2OOY - chains A and G of the 6 polymer chains in the assembly; structure by X-ray diffraction, 2.88 A resolution.

[Chain A]
Molecule: SNF1-like protein kinase ssp2
Organism: Schizosaccharomyces pombe
Notes: EC 2.7.11.1; fragment: C-terminal domain: Residues 440-576
Reference sequence: O74536 (SNF1_SCHPO); numbering as in UniProt (aligned over 440-576)
Sequence (137 residues; numbered 440 to 576; the number before each row is that of its first residue):
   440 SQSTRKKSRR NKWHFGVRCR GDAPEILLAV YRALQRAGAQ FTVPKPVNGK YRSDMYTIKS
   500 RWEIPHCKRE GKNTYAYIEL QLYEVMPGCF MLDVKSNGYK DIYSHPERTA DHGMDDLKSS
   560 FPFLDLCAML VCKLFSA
Not modelled in the structure: 440-446, 576
Curated features (UniProtKB/Swiss-Prot):
  - modified residue: S442 (Phosphoserine)

[Chain G]
Molecule: Hypothetical protein C1556.08c in chromosome I
Organism: Schizosaccharomyces pombe
Reference sequence: Q10343 (YL28_SCHPO); numbering as in UniProt (aligned over 3-334)
Sequence (333 residues; each row starts with the number of its first residue):
     2 MDVQETQKGA LKEIQAFIRS RTSYDVLPTS FRLIVFDVTL FVKTSLSLLT LNNIVSAPLW
    62 DSEANKFAGL LTMADFVNVI KYYYQSSSFP EAIAEIDKFR LLGLREVERK IGAIPPETIY
   122 VHPMHSLMDA CLAMSKSRAR RIPLIDVDGE TGSEMIVSVL TQYRILKFIS MNCKETAMLR
   182 VPLNQMTIGT WSNLATASME TKVYDVIKML AEKNISAVPI VNSEGTLLNV YESVDVMHLI
   242 QDGDYSNLDL SVGEALLKRP ANFDGVHTCR ATDRLDGIFD AIKHSRVHRL FVVDENLKLE
   302 GILSLADILN YIIYDKTTTP GVPEQTDNFE SAV
Not modelled in the structure: 318-326
Differences from the reference sequence: cloning artifact (2)
Small-molecule neighbours: ATP (adenosine-5'-triphosphate): R139, R141, Q163, G190, T191, N194, L195, A196, K214, N215, I216, S217, A218, P220, R290, I303, S305, L306, A307, D308

[How chain A and chain G interact]
Residue-residue contacts (27; chain A residue first):
  H505(A) with E64(G); A65(G); N66(G); T152(G); S154(G)
  C506(A) with T152(G)
  R508(A) with E64(G), salt bridge
  K511(A) with T152(G), hydrogen bond (side chain-backbone); G153(G)
  Y538(A) with D149(G); E151(G); T152(G)
  K539(A) with E151(G)
  D540(A) with E151(G), hydrogen bond (backbone-side chain)
  L556(A) with D147(G); V148(G); D149(G); M156(G), hydrophobic
  K557(A) with M156(G)
  S558(A) with D149(G), hydrogen bond (backbone-side chain); M156(G)
  F560(A) with W61(G), hydrophobic; N66(G)
  P561(A) with N66(G)
  D564(A) with W61(G), hydrogen bond; S63(G), hydrogen bond; N66(G), hydrogen bond
Also at the interface, not in a pair above, chain A (14 interface residues in all): S543

[In short]
14 residues of chain A and 13 residues of chain G are in contact, with 6 hydrogen bonds and 1 salt bridge.
Polar contacts include R508(A)-E64(G), K511(A)-T152(G) and D540(A)-E151(G). Ligands of chain G: ATP.
Chain A is SNF1-like protein kinase ssp2 and chain G is Hypothetical protein C1556.08c in chromosome I, both
from Schizosaccharomyces pombe; the structure, Crystal structure of the adenylate sensor from AMP-activated
protein kinase complexed with ATP, was determined by X-ray diffraction (same publication as 2OOX).
